PDB entry 5EBE | X-ray diffraction, 3.00 A resolution | chain A

[Chain A]
Name: Acid sphingomyelinase-like phosphodiesterase 3a
Organism: Homo sapiens
Notes: EC 3.1.4.-
UniProt: Q92484 (ASM3A_HUMAN); numbering as in UniProt (aligned over 33-450)
Amino-acid sequence (418 residues; numbered 33 to 450; the number before each row is that of its first residue):
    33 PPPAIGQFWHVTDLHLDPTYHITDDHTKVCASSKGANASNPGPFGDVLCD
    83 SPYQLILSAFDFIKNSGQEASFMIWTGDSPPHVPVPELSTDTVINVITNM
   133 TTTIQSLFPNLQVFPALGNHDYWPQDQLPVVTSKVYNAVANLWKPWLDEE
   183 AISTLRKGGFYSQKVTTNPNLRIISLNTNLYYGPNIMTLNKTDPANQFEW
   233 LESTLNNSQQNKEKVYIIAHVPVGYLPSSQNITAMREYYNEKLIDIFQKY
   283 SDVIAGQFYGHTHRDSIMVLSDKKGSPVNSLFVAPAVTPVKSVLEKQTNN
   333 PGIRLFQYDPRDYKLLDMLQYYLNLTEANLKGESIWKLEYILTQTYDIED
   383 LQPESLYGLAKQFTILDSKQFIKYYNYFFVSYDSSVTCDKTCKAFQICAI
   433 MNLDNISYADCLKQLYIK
Swiss-Prot annotation at these positions:
  - binding site (Zn(2+)): Asp45, His47, Asp110, Asn151, His252, His293, His295
  - binding site (ATP): His114, Asn151, His152
  - glycosylation (N-linked (GlcNAc...) asparagine): Asn69, Asn131, Asn222, Asn238, Asn263, Asn356, Asn437
  - mutagenesis: Asn69 (N69Q: Impaired protein maturation and secretion), Pro112 to Pro113 (Abolished ability to hydrolyze 2',3'-cGAMP), His114 (H114Q: Decreased but not abolished ability to hydrolyze 2',3'-cGAMP), Asn222 (N222Q: Impaired protein maturation and secretion), Asn356 (N356Q: Increased degradation by the proteasome and decreased phosphodiesterase activity), Glu359 to Leu362 (Abolished ability to dimerize and hydrolyze 2',3'-cGAMP)
Disulfide bonds: Cys62-Cys81, Cys430-Cys443
Glycans and other covalent adducts: glycan linked to Asn69, Asn131, Asn263
Bound ions: Zn2+ site 1: Asp45, His47, Asp110, His295 (together with cytidine-5'-monophosphate); Zn2+ site 2: Asp110, Asn151, His252, His293 (together with cytidine-5'-monophosphate)
Ligand contacts:
  - cytidine-5'-monophosphate: Asp45, His47, Asp110, His114, Asn151, His152, Tyr214, His252, His293, Thr294, His295, Arg296, Val322, Lys323, Glu327, Thr330
  - N-acetylglucosamine (NAG; 2-acetamido-2-deoxy-beta-D-glucopyranose): Tyr354, Asn356, Glu359, Lys369, Ser413

[Summary]
Ligands of chain A: N-acetylglucosamine and cytidine-5'-monophosphate. Covalently linked N-acetylglucosamine:
at Asn69, Asn131 and Asn263. Asp45, His47, Asp110 and His295 form the Zn2+ site 1. Curated annotation
(UniProt) lists 7 Zn2+-binding residues, 3 ATP-binding residues and 10 mutagenesis sites.
Chain A is Acid sphingomyelinase-like phosphodiesterase 3a (Homo sapiens); the structure, Structure of human
sphingomyelinase phosphodiesterase like 3A (SMPDL3A) with 5' CMP, was determined by X-ray diffraction (same
publication as 2XS6).
